2O5I - chains H and D of the 8 polymer chains in the assembly; structure by X-ray diffraction, 2.50 A resolution.

# Chain H
Molecule: 16-nt RNA strand
Sequence (16 nucleotides; row label = number of the first residue in the row):
     1 GAGUCUGCGG CGCGCG
Bound ions: Mg2+: G16 (shared with Asp-739(D), Asp-741(D), Asp-743(D) of chain D)

# Chain D
Name: DNA-directed RNA polymerase beta' chain
From: Thermus thermophilus
Notes: EC 2.7.7.6
UniProtKB: Q8RQE8 (RPOC_THET8); residue numbers follow UniProt; this construct covers 1-1524
Amino-acid sequence (1524 residues; row label = number of the first residue in the row):
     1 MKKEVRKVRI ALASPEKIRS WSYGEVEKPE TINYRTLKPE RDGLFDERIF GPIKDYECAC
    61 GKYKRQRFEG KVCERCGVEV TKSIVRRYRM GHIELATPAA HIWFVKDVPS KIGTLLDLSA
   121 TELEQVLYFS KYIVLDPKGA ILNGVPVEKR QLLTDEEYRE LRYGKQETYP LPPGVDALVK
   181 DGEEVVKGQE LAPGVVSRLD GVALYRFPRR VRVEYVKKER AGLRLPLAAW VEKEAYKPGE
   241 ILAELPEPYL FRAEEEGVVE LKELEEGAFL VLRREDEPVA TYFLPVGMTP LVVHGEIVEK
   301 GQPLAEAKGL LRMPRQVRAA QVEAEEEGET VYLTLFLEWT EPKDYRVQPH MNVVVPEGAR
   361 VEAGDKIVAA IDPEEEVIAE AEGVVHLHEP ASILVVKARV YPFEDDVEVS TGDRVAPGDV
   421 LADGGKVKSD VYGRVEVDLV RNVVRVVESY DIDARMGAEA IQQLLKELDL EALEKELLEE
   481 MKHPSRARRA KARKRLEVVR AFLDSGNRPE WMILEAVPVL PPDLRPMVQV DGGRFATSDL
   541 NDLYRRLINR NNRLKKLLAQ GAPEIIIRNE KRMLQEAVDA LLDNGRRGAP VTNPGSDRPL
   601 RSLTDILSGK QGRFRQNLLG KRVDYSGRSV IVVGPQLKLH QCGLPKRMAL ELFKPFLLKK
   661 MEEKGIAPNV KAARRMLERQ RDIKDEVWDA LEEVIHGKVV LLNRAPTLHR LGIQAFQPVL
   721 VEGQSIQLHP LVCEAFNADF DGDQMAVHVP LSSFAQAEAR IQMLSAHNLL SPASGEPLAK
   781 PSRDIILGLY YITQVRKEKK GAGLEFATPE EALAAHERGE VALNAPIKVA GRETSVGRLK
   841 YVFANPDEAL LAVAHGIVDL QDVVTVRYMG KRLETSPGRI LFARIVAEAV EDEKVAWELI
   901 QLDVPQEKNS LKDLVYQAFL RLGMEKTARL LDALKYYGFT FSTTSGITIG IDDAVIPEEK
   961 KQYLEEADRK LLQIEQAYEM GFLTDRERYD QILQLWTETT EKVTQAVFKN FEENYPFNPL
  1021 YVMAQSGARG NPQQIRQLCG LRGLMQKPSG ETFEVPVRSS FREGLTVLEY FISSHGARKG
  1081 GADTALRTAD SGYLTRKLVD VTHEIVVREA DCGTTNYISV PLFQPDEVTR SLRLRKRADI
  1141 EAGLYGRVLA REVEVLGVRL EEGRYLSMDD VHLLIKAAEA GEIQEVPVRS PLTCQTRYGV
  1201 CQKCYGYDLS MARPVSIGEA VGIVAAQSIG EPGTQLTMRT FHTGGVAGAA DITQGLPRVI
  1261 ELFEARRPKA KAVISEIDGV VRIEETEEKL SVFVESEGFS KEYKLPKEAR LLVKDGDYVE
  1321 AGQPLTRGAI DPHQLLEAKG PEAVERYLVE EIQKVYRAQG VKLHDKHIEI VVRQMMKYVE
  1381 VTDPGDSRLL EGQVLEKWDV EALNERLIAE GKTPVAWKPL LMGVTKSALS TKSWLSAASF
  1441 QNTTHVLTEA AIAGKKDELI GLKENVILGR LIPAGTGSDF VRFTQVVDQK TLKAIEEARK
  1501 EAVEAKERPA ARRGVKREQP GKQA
Not modelled in the structure: 1, 208-390, 1237-1254, 1506-1524
Bound ions: Zn2+ site 1: Cys-58, Cys-60, Cys-73, Cys-76; Mg2+: Asp-739, Asp-741, Asp-743 (shared with G16(H) of chain H); Zn2+ site 2: Cys-1112, Cys-1194, Cys-1201, Cys-1204
What the authors report for this chain:
  - conformationally variable residues (domain motion): Leu-540 to Leu-581

# How chain H and chain D interact
Pairs across the interface (12):
  G1(H) / Lys-671(D)  phosphate contact
  A2(H) / Lys-671(D)  salt bridge to the phosphate
  G3(H) / Arg-674(D)  base contact
  U4(H) / Lys-82(D)  salt bridge to the phosphate
  U6(H) / Val-528(D)  phosphate contact
  G9(H) / Arg-601(D)  salt bridge to the phosphate
  G10(H) / Gln-611(D)  hydrogen bond to the phosphate
  G16(H) / Arg-704(D)  hydrogen bond to the sugar
  G16(H) / Ala-705(D)  base contact
  G16(H) / Asp-739(D)  phosphate contact
  G16(H) / Asp-741(D)  sugar contact
  G16(H) / Asp-743(D)  hydrogen bond to the sugar
Interface residues without a listed pair, chain H (10 interface residues in all): G7, C15
Interface residues without a listed pair, chain D (14 interface residues in all): Val-530, Pro-706, Gly-742

# In short
The interface between chain H and chain D involves 10 residues on one side and 14 on the other, with 3
hydrogen bonds and 3 salt bridges. Polar pairs include G16(H)/Arg-704(D), G16(H)/Asp-743(D) and
G10(H)/Gln-611(D). Asp-739(D), Asp-741(D), Asp-743(D) and G16(H) coordinate Mg2+. The paper reports
conformational variability at Leu-540(D).
Chain H is a 16-nt RNA strand and chain D is DNA-directed RNA polymerase beta' chain (Thermus thermophilus);
the structure, Crystal structure of the T. thermophilus RNA polymerase elongation complex, was determined by
X-ray diffraction.
